PDB entry 4AMP | X-ray diffraction, 1.65 A resolution | chain A

# Chain A
Protein: DYNE8
Organism: Micromonospora chersina
Notes: fragment: at domain, residues 473-893
Reference sequence: Q84HI8 (Q84HI8_9ACTO); residues 473-893 here = UniProt positions 473-893
Sequence (421 residues; each row starts with the number of its first residue):
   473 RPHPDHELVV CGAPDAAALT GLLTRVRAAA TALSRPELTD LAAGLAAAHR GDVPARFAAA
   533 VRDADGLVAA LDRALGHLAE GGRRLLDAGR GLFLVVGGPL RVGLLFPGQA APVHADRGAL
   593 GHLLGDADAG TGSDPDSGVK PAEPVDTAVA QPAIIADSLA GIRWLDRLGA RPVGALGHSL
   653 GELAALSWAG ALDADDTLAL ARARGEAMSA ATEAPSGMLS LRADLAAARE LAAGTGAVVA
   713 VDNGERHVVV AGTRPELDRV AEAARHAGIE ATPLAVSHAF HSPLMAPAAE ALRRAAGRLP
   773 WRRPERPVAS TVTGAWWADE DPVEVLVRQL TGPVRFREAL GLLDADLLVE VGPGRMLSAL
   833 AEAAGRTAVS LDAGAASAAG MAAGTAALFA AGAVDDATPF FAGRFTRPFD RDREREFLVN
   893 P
Not modelled in the structure: 473-475, 587-615, 877-893
Covalently attached groups: malonate ion (MLI) linked to S651
Small-molecule neighbours: malonate ion (MLI): G580, Q581, Q623, H650, L652, R676, M680, H753
From the paper describing this entry:
  - binding site for malonate ion: Q581, H650, S651, R676, H753
  - specificity-determining residues: R676, F752
  - conformationally variable residues (side-chain flip): Q581, H753, L802
  - specificity-determining residues: Q581, Q623, L652, M680 (proposed by the authors, not directly observed)
  - catalytic residues: Q581, L652

# Summary
Malonate ion is covalently linked to S651. The paper reports catalytic residues Q581 and L652; a binding site
for malonate ion at Q581, H650 and S651 among others.
Chain A is DYNE8 (Micromonospora chersina); the structure, Crystal Structure of the Acyltransferase Domain of
the Iterative Polyketide Synthase in Enediyne Biosynthesis Reveals the ..., was determined by X-ray
diffraction together with 4AMM, 4AMN and 4AMO from the same study.
